Entry 3IU4 (X-ray diffraction, 1.75 A resolution); this record covers chains H and L.

[Chain H]
Name: chP3 Fab heavy chain
Source organism: Mus musculus, Homo sapiens
Notes: antibody fragment or engineered binder
Amino-acid sequence (263 residues; numbered 1 to 254 plus 9 insertion-coded residues; the number before each row is that of its first residue; a row labelled like 82A-82C holds insertion residues (82A, then the next letters in order)):
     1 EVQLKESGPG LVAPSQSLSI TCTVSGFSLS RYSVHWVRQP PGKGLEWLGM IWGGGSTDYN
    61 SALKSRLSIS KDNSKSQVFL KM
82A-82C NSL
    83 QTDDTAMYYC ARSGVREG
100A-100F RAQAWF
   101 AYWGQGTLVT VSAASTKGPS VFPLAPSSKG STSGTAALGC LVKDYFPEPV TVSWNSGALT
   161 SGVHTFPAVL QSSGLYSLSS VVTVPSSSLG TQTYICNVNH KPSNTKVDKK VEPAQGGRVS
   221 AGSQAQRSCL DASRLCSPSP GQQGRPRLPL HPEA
Disordered / not traced: 99-100, 100A, 130-133, 215-254
Modified / non-standard residues: Glu1 (pyroglutamic acid; PCA)
Cystine bridges: Cys22-Cys92, Cys140-Cys196

[Chain L]
Name: chP3 Fab light chain
Source organism: Mus musculus, Homo sapiens
Notes: antibody fragment or engineered binder
Amino-acid sequence (213 residues; numbered 1 to 213; the number before each row is that of its first residue):
     1 DIVMTQSHKF MSTSVGDRVS ITCKASQDVS TAVAWYQQKP GQSPKLLIYS ASYRYTGVPD
    61 RFTGSGSGTD FTFTISSVQA EDLAVYYCQQ HYSTPWTFGG GTKLELKRTV AAPSVFIFPP
   121 SDEQLKSGTA SVVCLLNNFY PREAKVQWKV DNALQSGNSQ ESVTEQDSKD STYSLSSTLT
   181 LSKADYEKHK VYACEVTHQG LSSPVTKSFN RGE
Cystine bridges: Cys23-Cys88, Cys134-Cys194

[Chain H / chain L interface]
Residue-residue contacts (74):
  His35(H) - Trp96(L)
  Gln39(H) - Gln38(L)  hydrogen bond
  Gln39(H) - Tyr87(L)  hydrogen bond
  Lys43(H) - Tyr87(L)
  Gly44(H) - Tyr87(L)
  Leu45(H) - Tyr87(L)  hydrophobic
  Leu45(H) - Phe98(L)
  Trp47(H) - Thr94(L)
  Trp47(H) - Pro95(L)  hydrophobic
  Trp47(H) - Trp96(L)
  Met50(H) - Trp96(L)
  Asp58(H) - Thr94(L)  hydrogen bond
  Asn60(H) - Pro95(L)
  Tyr91(H) - Gln38(L)
  Tyr91(H) - Ser43(L)
  Arg98(H) - Tyr49(L)  hydrogen bond
  Arg98(H) - Tyr55(L)
  Ala100D(H) - Gln89(L)  hydrogen bond (backbone-side chain)
  Ala100D(H) - His91(L)
  Ala100D(H) - Trp96(L)
  Trp100E(H) - Ala34(L)  hydrophobic
  Trp100E(H) - Tyr36(L)
  Trp100E(H) - Leu46(L)  hydrophobic
  Trp100E(H) - Tyr49(L)
  Trp100E(H) - Tyr55(L)  hydrophobic
  Trp100E(H) - His91(L)
  Phe100F(H) - Tyr36(L)  hydrogen bond (backbone-side chain)
  Phe100F(H) - Leu46(L)
  Phe100F(H) - Gln89(L)
  Phe100F(H) - Phe98(L)  hydrophobic
  Ala101(H) - Leu46(L)  hydrophobic
  Ala101(H) - Tyr55(L)
  Tyr102(H) - Tyr55(L)  hydrogen bond
  Trp103(H) - Tyr36(L)  hydrophobic
  Trp103(H) - Ser43(L)
  Trp103(H) - Pro44(L)
  Gly104(H) - Ser43(L)  hydrogen bond (backbone-side chain)
  Gln105(H) - Ser43(L)
  Val121(H) - Glu123(L)
  Phe122(H) - Ser121(L)
  Phe122(H) - Glu123(L)
  Phe122(H) - Gln124(L)
  Pro123(H) - Ser121(L)
  Pro123(H) - Glu123(L)
  Leu124(H) - Phe118(L)
  Leu124(H) - Val133(L)  hydrophobic
  Ala125(H) - Phe118(L)
  Thr135(H) - Phe116(L)
  Ala137(H) - Phe116(L)  hydrophobic
  Ala137(H) - Phe118(L)
  Ala137(H) - Leu135(L)  hydrophobic
  Leu141(H) - Ser131(L)
  Lys143(H) - Gln124(L)
  Lys143(H) - Ser131(L)
  His164(H) - Asn137(L)  hydrogen bond
  His164(H) - Asn138(L)  hydrogen bond
  His164(H) - Ser174(L)  hydrogen bond
  Phe166(H) - Leu135(L)  hydrophobic
  Phe166(H) - Ser162(L)
  Phe166(H) - Thr164(L)
  Phe166(H) - Ser174(L)
  Phe166(H) - Leu175(L)
  Phe166(H) - Ser176(L)
  Pro167(H) - Ser162(L)  hydrogen bond (backbone-side chain)
  Pro167(H) - Val163(L)
  Val169(H) - Gln160(L)
  Val169(H) - Glu161(L)
  Val169(H) - Ser162(L)
  Leu170(H) - Gln160(L)  hydrogen bond (backbone-side chain)
  Gln171(H) - Gln160(L)
  Ser179(H) - Ser176(L)  hydrogen bond
  Val181(H) - Leu135(L)  hydrophobic
  Thr183(H) - Asn137(L)
  Lys209(H) - Glu123(L)  salt bridge
Also at the interface, not in a pair above, chain H (43 interface residues in all): Val37, Gly106, Ala136, Leu138, Thr165
Also at the interface, not in a pair above, chain L (36 interface residues in all): Gln42, Thr129, Asp167

[Summary]
The interface between chain H and chain L involves 43 residues on one side and 36 on the other; the contacts
include 14 hydrogen bonds and 1 salt bridge. Polar contacts include Lys209(H)-Glu123(L), Gln39(H)-Gln38(L) and
Gln39(H)-Tyr87(L).
Chain H is chP3 Fab heavy chain and chain L is chP3 Fab light chain, both from Mus musculus, Homo sapiens; the
structure, anti NeuGcGM3 ganglioside chimeric antibody chP3, was determined by X-ray diffraction.
